3K21 - chain A; structure by X-ray diffraction, 1.15 A resolution.

# Chain A
Name: Calcium-dependent protein kinase 3
Organism: Plasmodium falciparum
Notes: EC 2.7.11.1
Reference sequence: Q9NJU9 (CDPK3_PLAF7); residues 19-191 here correspond to UniProt positions 388-560 (UniProt number = residue number + 369)
Chain sequence (191 residues; row label = number of the first residue in the row):
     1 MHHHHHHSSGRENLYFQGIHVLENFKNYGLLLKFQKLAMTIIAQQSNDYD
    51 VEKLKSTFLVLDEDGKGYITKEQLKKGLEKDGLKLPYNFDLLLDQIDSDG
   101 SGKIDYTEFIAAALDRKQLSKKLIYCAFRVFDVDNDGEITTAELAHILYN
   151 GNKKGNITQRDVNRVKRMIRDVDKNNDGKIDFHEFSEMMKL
Disordered / not traced: 1-13
Differences from the reference sequence: expression tag (1-18)
Bound ions: Ca2+ site 1: Asp97, Asp99, Ser101, Lys103, Glu108; Ca2+ site 2: Asp132, Asp134, Asp136, Glu138, Glu143; Ca2+ site 3: Asp173, Asn175, Asp177, Lys179, Glu184

# In short
Asp97, Asp99, Ser101, Lys103 and Glu108 form the Ca2+ site 1. Asp132, Asp134, Asp136, Glu138 and Glu143 form
the Ca2+ site 2.
Chain A is Calcium-dependent protein kinase 3 (Plasmodium falciparum); the structure, Crystal Structure of
carboxy-terminus of PFC0420w, was determined by X-ray diffraction, deposited together with 3KHE.
